Entry 9M50 (X-ray diffraction, 1.40 A resolution); this record covers chains A and B.

== Chain A ==
Name: Insulin A chain
Organism: Homo sapiens
UniProt: P01308 (INS_HUMAN); residues 1-20 here correspond to UniProt positions 90-109 (UniProt number = residue number + 89)
Amino-acid sequence (21 residues; numbered 1 to 21; the number before each row is that of its first residue):
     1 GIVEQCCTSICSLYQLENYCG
Cystine bridges: Cys6-Cys11
Sequence notes: expression tag (21)

== Chain B ==
Name: Insulin B chain
Organism: Homo sapiens
UniProt: P01308 (INS_HUMAN); residues 1-29 here correspond to UniProt positions 25-53 (UniProt number = residue number + 24)
Amino-acid sequence (29 residues; row label = number of the first residue in the row):
     1 FVNQHLCGSHLVEALYLVCGERGFFYTPK

== Chain A / chain B interface ==
Contacting residue pairs - 38 pairs, chain A then chain B:
  Ile2(A) - Leu11(B)  hydrophobic
  Ile2(A) - Leu15(B)  hydrophobic
  Val3(A) - Pro28(B)  hydrophobic
  Glu4(A) - Lys29(B)
  Cys6(A) - Gln4(B)
  Cys6(A) - His5(B)
  Cys6(A) - Leu6(B)  hydrogen bond (backbone-backbone)
  Cys6(A) - Leu11(B)  hydrophobic
  Cys7(A) - His5(B)
  Cys7(A) - Leu6(B)
  Cys7(A) - Cys7(B)  disulfide
  Thr8(A) - His5(B)
  Ser9(A) - His5(B)
  Ile10(A) - Asn3(B)
  Ile10(A) - Gln4(B)
  Ile10(A) - His5(B)
  Cys11(A) - Val2(B)
  Cys11(A) - Asn3(B)
  Cys11(A) - Gln4(B)  hydrogen bond (backbone-backbone)
  Cys11(A) - Leu6(B)  hydrophobic
  Ser12(A) - Val2(B)
  Ser12(A) - Asn3(B)
  Leu13(A) - Val2(B)
  Leu13(A) - Val18(B)  hydrophobic
  Leu16(A) - Val2(B)  hydrophobic
  Leu16(A) - Leu11(B)  hydrophobic
  Leu16(A) - Leu15(B)
  Leu16(A) - Val18(B)  hydrophobic
  Glu17(A) - Val18(B)
  Glu17(A) - Arg22(B)  salt bridge
  Tyr19(A) - Phe24(B)
  Tyr19(A) - Phe25(B)  hydrogen bond (backbone-backbone)
  Cys20(A) - Cys19(B)  disulfide
  Cys20(A) - Arg22(B)
  Cys20(A) - Gly23(B)
  Gly21(A) - Arg22(B)  hydrogen bond (backbone-backbone)
  Gly21(A) - Gly23(B)  hydrogen bond (backbone-backbone)
  Gly21(A) - Phe24(B)
Also at the interface, not in a pair above, chain A (18 interface residues in all): Gly1, Asn18
Also at the interface, not in a pair above, chain B (19 interface residues in all): Ala14, Tyr26, Thr27
Inter-chain disulfides: Cys7(A)-Cys7(B), Cys20(A)-Cys19(B)

== Overview ==
The interface between chain A and chain B involves 18 residues on one side and 19 on the other, with 2
disulfide bonds, 5 hydrogen bonds and 1 salt bridge. Polar pairs include Glu17(A)-Arg22(B), Cys6(A)-Leu6(B)
and Cys11(A)-Gln4(B).
Here chain A is Insulin A chain and chain B is Insulin B chain, both from Homo sapiens. Entry 9M50 (Cubic
insulin crystal, Esrapid, at pH 5) was determined by X-ray diffraction.
